Entry 5TH9 (X-ray diffraction, 3.00 A resolution); this record covers chains L and H of the 3 polymer chains in the assembly.

== Chain L ==
Protein: GS-5745 Fab light chain
Source organism: Oryctolagus cuniculus
Notes: antibody fragment or engineered binder
Amino-acid sequence (214 residues; each row starts with the number of its first residue):
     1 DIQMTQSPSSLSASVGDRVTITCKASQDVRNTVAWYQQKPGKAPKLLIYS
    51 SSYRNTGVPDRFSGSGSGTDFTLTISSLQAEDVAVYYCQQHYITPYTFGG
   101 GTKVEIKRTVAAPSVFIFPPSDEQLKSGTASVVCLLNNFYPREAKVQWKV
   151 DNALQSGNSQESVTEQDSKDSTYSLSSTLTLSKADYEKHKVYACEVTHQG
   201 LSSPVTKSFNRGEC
Disulfides: Cys-23/Cys-88, Cys-134/Cys-194

== Chain H ==
Protein: GS-5745 Fab heavy chain
Source organism: Oryctolagus cuniculus
Notes: antibody fragment or engineered binder
Amino-acid sequence (230 residues; numbered 1 to 230; the number before each row is that of its first residue):
     1 QVQLQESGPGLVKPSETLSLTCTVSGFSLLSYGVHWVRQPPGKGLEWLGV
    51 IWTGGTTNYNSALMSRFTISKDDSKNTVYLKMNSLKTEDTAIYYCARYYY
   101 GMDYWGQGTLVTVSSASTKGPSVFPLAPCSRSTSESTAALGCLVKDYFPE
   151 PVTVSWNSGALTSGVHTFPAVLQSSGLYSLSSVVTVPSSSLGTKTYTCNV
   201 DHKPSNTKVDKRVESKYGPPCPPCPAPEFL
Not modelled in the structure: 129-135, 216-230
Disulfides: Cys-22/Cys-95, Cys-142/Cys-198

== Chain L / chain H interface ==
Contacting residue pairs - 63 pairs, chain L then chain H:
  Tyr-36(L) with Gly-101(H); Met-102(H), hydrogen bond (side chain-backbone)
  Gln-38(L) with Gln-39(H); Tyr-94(H)
  Ala-43(L) with Tyr-94(H), hydrophobic; Trp-105(H), hydrophobic; Gly-106(H)
  Pro-44(L) with Leu-45(H), hydrophobic; Trp-105(H)
  Leu-46(L) with Met-102(H); Asp-103(H)
  Tyr-49(L) with Tyr-100(H)
  Tyr-87(L) with Gln-39(H), hydrogen bond; Lys-43(H); Gly-44(H); Leu-45(H), hydrophobic
  Gln-89(L) with Met-102(H)
  His-91(L) with His-35(H); Tyr-98(H), hydrogen bond; Met-102(H)
  Thr-94(L) with Trp-47(H); Asn-58(H)
  Pro-95(L) with Trp-47(H), hydrophobic
  Tyr-96(L) with His-35(H); Trp-47(H); Trp-52(H)
  Phe-98(L) with Val-37(H), hydrophobic; Leu-45(H); Trp-47(H)
  Phe-116(L) with Thr-137(H); Ala-139(H), hydrophobic
  Phe-118(L) with Leu-126(H); Ala-127(H); Ala-139(H); Leu-140(H), hydrophobic
  Pro-119(L) with Ala-127(H)
  Ser-121(L) with Phe-124(H); Pro-125(H)
  Glu-123(L) with Val-123(H); Phe-124(H); Lys-211(H), salt bridge
  Gln-124(L) with Phe-124(H)
  Ser-131(L) with Leu-143(H); Lys-145(H)
  Val-133(L) with Leu-126(H), hydrophobic
  Leu-135(L) with Phe-168(H), hydrophobic; Val-183(H), hydrophobic
  Asn-137(L) with His-166(H); Thr-185(H)
  Asn-138(L) with His-166(H)
  Gln-160(L) with Val-171(H); Leu-172(H); Gln-173(H)
  Glu-161(L) with Val-171(H)
  Ser-162(L) with Phe-168(H); Pro-169(H), hydrogen bond (side chain-backbone)
  Val-163(L) with Pro-169(H)
  Thr-164(L) with Phe-168(H)
  Ser-174(L) with His-166(H), hydrogen bond; Phe-168(H)
  Leu-175(L) with Phe-168(H)
  Ser-176(L) with Phe-168(H)
  Cys-214(L) with Pro-128(H), hydrogen bond (side chain-backbone)
Also at the interface, not in a pair above, chain L (38 interface residues in all): Asp-1, Lys-42, Ser-50, Thr-129, Asp-167
Also at the interface, not in a pair above, chain H (42 interface residues in all): Glu-46, Asn-60, Ser-61, Ala-138, Thr-167

== Overview ==
The interface between chain L and chain H involves 38 residues on one side and 42 on the other, with 6
hydrogen bonds and 1 salt bridge. Among the polar pairs are Glu-123(L)/Lys-211(H), Tyr-36(L)/Met-102(H) and
Tyr-87(L)/Gln-39(H).
Chain L is GS-5745 Fab light chain and chain H is GS-5745 Fab heavy chain, both from Oryctolagus cuniculus;
the structure, Structure determination of a potent, selective antibody inhibitor of human MMP9 (GS-5745 bound
to MMP-9), was determined by X-ray diffraction (same publication as 5TH6).
